PDB entry 3UOM | X-ray diffraction, 2.02 A resolution | chain A

# Chain A
Molecule: Calsequestrin-1
Source organism: Homo sapiens
UniProtKB: P31415 (CASQ1_HUMAN); residues 1-362 here correspond to UniProt positions 35-396 (UniProt number = residue number + 34)
Chain sequence (362 residues; each row starts with the number of its first residue):
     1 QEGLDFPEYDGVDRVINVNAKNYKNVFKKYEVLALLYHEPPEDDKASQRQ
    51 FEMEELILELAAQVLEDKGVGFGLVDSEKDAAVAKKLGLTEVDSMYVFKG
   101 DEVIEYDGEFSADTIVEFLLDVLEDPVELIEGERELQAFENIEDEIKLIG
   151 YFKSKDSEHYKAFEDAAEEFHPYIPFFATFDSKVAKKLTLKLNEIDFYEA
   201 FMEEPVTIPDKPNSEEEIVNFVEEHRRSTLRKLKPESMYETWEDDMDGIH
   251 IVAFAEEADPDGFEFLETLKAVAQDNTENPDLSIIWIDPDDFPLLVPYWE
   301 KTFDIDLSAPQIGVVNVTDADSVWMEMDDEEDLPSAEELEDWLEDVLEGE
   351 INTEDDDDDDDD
Not modelled in the structure: 1-2, 355-362
Bound ions: Ca2+ site 1: Asn17, Val18, Asp80; Ca2+ site 2: Glu102, Val103; Ca2+ site 3: Asp113 (shared with 1 residue of chain B); Ca2+ site 4: Glu128 (shared with 2 residues of chain B); Ca2+ site 5: Leu129, Glu135 (shared with 1 residue of chain B); Ca2+ site 6 near Thr189 (its only coordinating residue here); Ca2+ site 7: Glu199, Thr229; Ca2+ site 8: Asp210, Pro212, Glu217; Ca2+ site 9: Asp245, Asp247, Ile249; Ca2+ site 10: Glu256 (shared with 2 residues of chain B); Ca2+ site 11: Asp259, Asp261 (shared with 1 residue of chain B); Ca2+ site 12: Asp261, Glu264; 5 more Ca2+ sites not listed
UniProt features mapped onto this chain:
  - modified residue: Tyr9 (Phosphotyrosine), Ser47 (Phosphoserine), Thr90 (Phosphothreonine), Ser182 (Phosphoserine)
  - glycosylation: Asn316 (N-linked (GlcNAc...) asparagine)
From the paper describing this entry:
  - Ca2+ coordination: Asp101, Asp165, Thr189, Asp210, Pro212, Glu217, Glu337, Glu340, Asp341
  - Ca2+ coordination through a water molecule: Leu74, Glu194, Asp196
  - post-translational modification sites: Thr189 (citing earlier work)
  - contacts within the chain: Lys232-Asp288

# Summary
Asn17, Val18 and Asp80 form the Ca2+ site 1. Glu102 and Val103 coordinate Ca2+ site 2. From the paper: Ca2+
coordination by Asp101, Asp165 and Thr189 among others; water-mediated Ca2+ coordination by Leu74, Glu194 and
Asp196.
Chain A is Calsequestrin-1 (Homo sapiens); the structure, Ca2+ complex of Human skeletal calsequestrin, was
determined by X-ray diffraction, deposited together with 3TRP.
